9CZ2 - chains XI and G of the 36 polymer chains in the assembly; structure by electron microscopy, 4.40 A resolution (low resolution: residue-level contacts below are approximate; hydrogen-bond / salt-bridge calls are withheld).

Chain XI:
Molecule: Modulator of FtsH protease HflK
Source organism: Escherichia coli BL21
UniProtKB: C3SG32 (C3SG32_ECOLX); residue numbers follow UniProt; this construct covers 1-419
Amino-acid sequence (419 residues; each row starts with the number of its first residue):
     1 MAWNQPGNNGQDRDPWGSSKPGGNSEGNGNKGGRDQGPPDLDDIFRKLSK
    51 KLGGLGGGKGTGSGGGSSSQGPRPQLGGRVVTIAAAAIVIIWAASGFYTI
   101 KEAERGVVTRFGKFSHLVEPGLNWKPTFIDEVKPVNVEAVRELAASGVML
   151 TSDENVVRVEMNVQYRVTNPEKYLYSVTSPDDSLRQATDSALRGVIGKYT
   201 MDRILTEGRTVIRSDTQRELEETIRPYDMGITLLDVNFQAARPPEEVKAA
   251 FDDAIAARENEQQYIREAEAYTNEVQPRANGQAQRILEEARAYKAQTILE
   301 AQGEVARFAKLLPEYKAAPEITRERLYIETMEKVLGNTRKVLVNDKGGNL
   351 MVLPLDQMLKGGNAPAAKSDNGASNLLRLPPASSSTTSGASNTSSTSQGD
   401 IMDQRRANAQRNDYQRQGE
Not modelled in the structure: 1-78, 356-419

Chain G:
Molecule: ATP-dependent zinc metalloprotease FtsH
Source organism: Escherichia coli BL21
Notes: EC 3.4.24.-
UniProtKB: C3SSK2 (C3SSK2_ECOLX); residues 1-644 here = UniProt positions 1-644
Amino-acid sequence (644 residues; row label = number of the first residue in the row):
     1 MAKNLILWLVIAVVLMSVFQSFGPSESNGRKVDYSTFLQEVNNDQVREAR
    51 INGREINVTKKDSNRYTTYIPVQDPKLLDNLLTKNVKVVGEPPEEPSLLA
   101 SIFISWFPMLLLIGVWIFFMRQMQGGGGKGAMSFGKSKARMLTEDQIKTT
   151 FADVAGCDEAKEEVAELVEYLREPSRFQKLGGKIPKGVLMVGPPGTGKTL
   201 LAKAIAGEAKVPFFTISGSDFVEMFVGVGASRVRDMFEQAKKAAPCIIFI
   251 DEIDAVGRQRGAGLGGGHDEREQTLNQMLVEMDGFEGNEGIIVIAATNRP
   301 DVLDPALLRPGRFDRQVVVGLPDVRGREQILKVHMRRVPLAPDIDAAIIA
   351 RGTPGFSGADLANLVNEAALFAARGNKRVVSMVEFEKAKDKIMMGAERRS
   401 MVMTEAQKESTAYHEAGHAIIGRLVPEHDPVHKVTIIPRGRALGVTFFLP
   451 EGDAISASRQKLESQISTLYGGRLAEEIIYGPEHVSTGASNDIKVATNLA
   501 RNMVTQWGFSEKLGPLLYAEEEGEVFLGRSVAKAKHMSDETARIIDQEVK
   551 ALIERNYNRARQLLTDNMDILHAMKDALMKYETIDAPQIDDLMARRDVRP
   601 PAGWEEPGASNNSGDNGSPKAPRPVDEPRTPNPGNTMSEQLGDK
Not modelled in the structure: 1-30, 98-644

How chain XI and chain G interact:
Residue-residue contacts (13):
  R141(XI) - D62(G)
  R141(XI) - S63(G)
  E142(XI) - K61(G)
  E142(XI) - D62(G)
  L143(XI) - D62(G)
  A144(XI) - K61(G)
  Y165(XI) - D62(G)
  D181(XI) - D62(G)
  D181(XI) - N64(G)
  D182(XI) - Q45(G)
  R185(XI) - Q45(G)
  R185(XI) - K61(G)
  R185(XI) - D62(G)
Interface residues without a listed pair, chain G (6 interface residues in all): D44

In short:
The interface between chain XI and chain G involves 8 residues on one side and 6 on the other.
Chain XI is Modulator of FtsH protease HflK and chain G is ATP-dependent zinc metalloprotease FtsH, both from
Escherichia coli BL21; the structure, Cryo-EM structure of a nautilus-like HflK/C assembly in complex with
FtsH AAA protease, was determined by electron microscopy.
